PDB entry 3OS0 | X-ray diffraction, 2.81 A resolution | chains A and B of the 6 polymer chains in the assembly

== Chain A (and B) ==
Molecule: Integrase
Source organism: Human spumaretrovirus
Notes: chain B of this document is another copy of the same molecule, construct and numbering; everything in this record applies to it too
Reference sequence: P14350 (POL_FOAMV); residues 1-392 here correspond to UniProt positions 752-1143 (UniProt number = residue number + 751)
Chain sequence (395 residues; row label = number of the first residue in the row; numbers below 1 keep their minus sign (Gly-2 is residue -2)):
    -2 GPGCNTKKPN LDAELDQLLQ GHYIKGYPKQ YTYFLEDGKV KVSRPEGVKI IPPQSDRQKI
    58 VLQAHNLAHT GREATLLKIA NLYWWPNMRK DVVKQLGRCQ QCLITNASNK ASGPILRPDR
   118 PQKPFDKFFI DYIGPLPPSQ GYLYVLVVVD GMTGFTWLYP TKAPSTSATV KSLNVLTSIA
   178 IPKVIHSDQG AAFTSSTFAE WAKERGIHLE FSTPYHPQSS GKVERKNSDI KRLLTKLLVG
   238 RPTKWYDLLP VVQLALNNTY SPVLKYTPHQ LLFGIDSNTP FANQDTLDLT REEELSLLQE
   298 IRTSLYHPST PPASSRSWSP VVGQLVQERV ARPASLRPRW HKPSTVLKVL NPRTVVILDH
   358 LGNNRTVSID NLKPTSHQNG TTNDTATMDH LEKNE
Unresolved in the structure: -2 to 9, 375-392 (chain B: -2 to 115, 300-392)
Sequence notes: expression tag (-2 to 0)
Bound ions: Zn2+: His62, His66, Cys96, Cys99; Mg2+: Asp128, Asp185 (shared with 1 residue of chain t)
Swiss-Prot annotation at these positions:
  - binding site (Mg(2+)): Asp123, Asp185
From the paper describing this entry:
  - binding site for the 17-nt DNA strand: Thr163, Ala188, Ser193, Arg329
  - binding site for the 13-nt DNA strand: Arg329
  - mutagenesis - A188S, R329S: unchanged catalytic activity (strand transfer activity)
  - specificity-determining residues: Ala188, Arg329
  - mutagenesis - R329E: decreased catalytic activity (strand transfer activity)
  - mutagenesis - A188D: abolished catalytic activity (strand transfer activity)

== How chain A and chain B interact ==
Contacting residue pairs - 63 pairs, chain A then chain B:
  Lys120(A) - Ile272(B)
  Phe122(A) - Phe270(B)  hydrophobic
  Phe122(A) - Asn275(B)  hydrogen bond (backbone-side chain)
  Trp154(A) - Ile176(B)
  Thr174(A) - Leu251(B)
  Ser175(A) - Pro247(B)
  Ser175(A) - Gln250(B)
  Ser175(A) - Leu251(B)
  Ile176(A) - Phe152(B)
  Ile176(A) - Trp154(B)
  Ile176(A) - Leu251(B)
  Ile176(A) - Phe270(B)  hydrophobic
  Ala177(A) - His266(B)
  Ile178(A) - Leu251(B)  hydrophobic
  Ile178(A) - Asn275(B)  hydrogen bond (backbone-side chain)
  Ile178(A) - Thr276(B)
  Pro179(A) - Asn275(B)
  Lys180(A) - Asn275(B)  hydrogen bond
  Pro247(A) - Ser175(B)
  Gln250(A) - Ser175(B)  hydrogen bond (side chain-backbone)
  Gln250(A) - Ile176(B)
  Leu251(A) - Thr174(B)
  Leu251(A) - Ser175(B)
  Leu251(A) - Ile178(B)  hydrophobic
  His266(A) - Phe122(B)
  His266(A) - Ile176(B)
  Leu269(A) - Phe270(B)
  Phe270(A) - Phe122(B)  hydrophobic
  Phe270(A) - Ile176(B)  hydrophobic
  Phe270(A) - Leu269(B)  hydrophobic
  Phe270(A) - Phe270(B)  hydrophobic
  Ile272(A) - Lys120(B)
  Ile272(A) - Phe122(B)
  Asp273(A) - Phe122(B)
  Ser274(A) - Phe122(B)
  Ser274(A) - Ala177(B)
  Ser274(A) - Ile178(B)  hydrogen bond (side chain-backbone)
  Asn275(A) - Ile178(B)  hydrogen bond (backbone-backbone)
  Asn275(A) - Pro179(B)  hydrogen bond (side chain-backbone)
  Asn275(A) - Lys180(B)
  Asn275(A) - Gly203(B)  hydrogen bond (side chain-backbone)
  Thr276(A) - Ile178(B)
  Thr283(A) - Lys120(B)  hydrogen bond (backbone-side chain)
  Leu284(A) - Arg117(B)
  Leu284(A) - Pro118(B)
  Leu286(A) - Pro118(B)
  Leu286(A) - Lys120(B)  hydrogen bond (backbone-side chain)
  Thr287(A) - Pro118(B)
  Thr287(A) - Lys120(B)
  Arg288(A) - Lys120(B)
  Arg288(A) - Pro121(B)
  Arg288(A) - Met149(B)
  Arg288(A) - Leu268(B)  hydrogen bond (side chain-backbone)
  Arg288(A) - Leu269(B)  hydrogen bond (side chain-backbone)
  Glu289(A) - Tyr263(B)
  Glu291(A) - Lys120(B)  salt bridge
  Leu292(A) - Gln267(B)
  Leu292(A) - Leu268(B)
  Leu292(A) - Gly271(B)
  Leu295(A) - Phe270(B)
  Arg299(A) - Phe270(B)  hydrogen bond (side chain-backbone)
  Arg299(A) - Gly271(B)
  Arg299(A) - Ile272(B)
Other interface residues (no listed pair), chain A (35 interface residues in all): Pro121, Phe152, Asn171, Asp285
Other interface residues (no listed pair), chain B (31 interface residues in all): Arg202, Ile204

== Summary ==
35 residues of chain A face 31 of chain B across their interface; the contacts include 13 hydrogen bonds and 1
salt bridge. Polar contacts include Glu291(A)-Lys120(B), Phe122(A)-Asn275(B) and Ile178(A)-Asn275(B). The
paper reports a binding site for the 17-nt DNA strand at Thr163(A), Ala188(A) and Ser193(A) among others;
R329E of chain A reduces catalytic activity (strand transfer activity); 4 substitutions were tested in all.
Chain A and chain B are both Integrase (Human spumaretrovirus); the structure, PFV strand transfer complex
(STC) at 2.81 A resolution, was determined by X-ray diffraction, deposited together with 3OS1 and 3OS2.
